4Z72 - chain A; structure by X-ray diffraction, 2.35 A resolution.

== Chain A ==
Name: Inorganic pyrophosphatase
Organism: Mycobacterium tuberculosis (strain ATCC 25618 / H37Rv)
Notes: EC 3.6.1.1
UniProtKB: P9WI55 (IPYR_MYCTU); residue numbers follow UniProt; this construct covers 1-162
Amino-acid sequence (171 residues; each row starts with the number of its first residue; numbers below 1 keep their minus sign (Met-8 is residue -8)):
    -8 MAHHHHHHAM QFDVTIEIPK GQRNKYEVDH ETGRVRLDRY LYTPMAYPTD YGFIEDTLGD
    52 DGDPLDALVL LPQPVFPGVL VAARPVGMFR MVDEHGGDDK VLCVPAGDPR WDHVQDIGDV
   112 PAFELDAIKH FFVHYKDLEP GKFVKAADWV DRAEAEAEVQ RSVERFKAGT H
Unresolved in the structure: -8 to -1, 160-162
Construct notes: initiating methionine (-8); expression tag (-7 to 0)
UniProt features mapped onto this chain:
  - active site: Asp89 (Proton acceptor)
  - binding site (Mg(2+)): Glu8, Asp52, Asp57, Asp84, Asp89
  - binding site (substrate): Lys16, Arg30, Tyr42, Tyr126
  - mutagenesis: His21 (H21K: 4-fold decrease in catalytic activity with Mg(2+) as cofactor. 3-fold increase in catalytic activity with Zn(2+) as cofactor. Shifts the pH for optimal activity to 8.5), Asp54 (D54N: 3-fold decrease in catalytic activity, and 2-fold decrease in substrate affinity), Asp57 (D57N: Loss of catalytic activity), His86 (H86A: Nearly no effect on catalytic activity with Mg(2+) as cofactor. 10-fold increase in catalytic activity with Zn(2+) as cofactor), Asp89 (D89N: Loss of catalytic activity)
Metal / ion sites: Ca2+ site 1: Glu18, Asp29; Ca2+ site 2: Lys127, Asp128, Glu130, Lys133

== Overview ==
Glu18 and Asp29 form the Ca2+ site 1. Lys127, Asp128, Glu130 and Lys133 coordinate Ca2+ site 2. UniProt lists
active-site residue Asp89, 5 Mg2+-binding residues, 4 substrate-binding residues and 5 mutagenesis sites.
Chain A is Inorganic pyrophosphatase (Mycobacterium tuberculosis (strain ATCC 25618 / H37Rv)); the structure,
Crystal structure of inorganic pyrophosphatase from Mycobacterium tuberculosis in complex with two phosphate
ions, was determined by X-ray diffraction (same publication as 4Z70, 4Z71, 4Z73 and 4Z74).
